PDB entry 6CIL | X-ray diffraction, 4.15 A resolution (low resolution: residue-level contacts below are approximate; hydrogen-bond / salt-bridge calls are withheld) | chains A and I of the 9 polymer chains in the assembly

# Chain A
Protein: V(D)J recombination-activating protein 1
From: Mus musculus
Notes: EC 3.1.-.-, 2.3.2.27
UniProt: P15919 (RAG1_MOUSE); residue numbers follow UniProt; this construct covers 384-1008
Sequence (625 residues; numbered 384 to 1008; the number before each row is that of its first residue):
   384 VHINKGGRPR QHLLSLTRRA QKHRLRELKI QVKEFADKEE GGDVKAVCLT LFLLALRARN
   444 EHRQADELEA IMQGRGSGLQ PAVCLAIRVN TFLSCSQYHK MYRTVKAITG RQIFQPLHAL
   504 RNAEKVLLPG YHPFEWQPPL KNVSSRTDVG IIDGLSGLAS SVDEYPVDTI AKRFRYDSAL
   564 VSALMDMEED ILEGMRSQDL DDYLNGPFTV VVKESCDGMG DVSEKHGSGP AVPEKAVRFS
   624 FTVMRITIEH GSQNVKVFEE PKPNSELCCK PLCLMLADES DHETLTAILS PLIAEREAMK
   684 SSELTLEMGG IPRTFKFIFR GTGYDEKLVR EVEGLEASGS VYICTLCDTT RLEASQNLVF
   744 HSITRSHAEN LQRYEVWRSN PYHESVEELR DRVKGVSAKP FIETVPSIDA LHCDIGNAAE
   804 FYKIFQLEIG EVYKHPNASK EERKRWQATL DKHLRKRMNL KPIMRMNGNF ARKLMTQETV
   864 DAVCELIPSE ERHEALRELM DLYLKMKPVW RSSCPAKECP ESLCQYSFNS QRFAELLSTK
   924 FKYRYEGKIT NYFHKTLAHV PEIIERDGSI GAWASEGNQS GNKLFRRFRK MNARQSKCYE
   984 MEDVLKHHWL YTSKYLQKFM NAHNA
Not modelled in the structure: 384-407, 609-616, 955-961, 1008
Construct notes: engineered mutation Gln-962 (Glu in P15919)
Bound ions: Mn2+: Asp-600, Asp-708; Zn2+: Cys-727, Cys-730, His-937, His-942
UniProt features mapped onto this chain:
  - DNA-binding region: Gly-389 to Gln-456 (NBD)
  - binding site (a divalent metal cation): Asp-600, Asp-708
  - site: Trp-893 (Essential for DNA hairpin formation, participates in base-stacking interactions near the cleavage site)
  - mutagenesis: Arg-391 (R391A: Defects in converting nicked products to hairpins; R391L: Impairs DNA-binding and hairpin formation while maintaining some nicking activity), Arg-393 (R393A: Impairs DNA-binding and hairpin formation while maintaining some nicking activity), Arg-401 (R401A: Allows robust hairpin activity), Arg-402 (R402A: Defects in converting nicked products to hairpins), Lys-405 (K405A: Reduced hairpin activity), His-406 (H406A: Allows robust hairpin activity), Arg-407 (R407A: Impairs DNA-binding and reduces hairpin formation without affecting nicking activity), Asn-443 (N443A: Impairs DNA-binding; when associated with A-445), His-445 (H445A: Impairs DNA-binding; when associated with A-443), Asp-546 (D546A: Loss of DNA-binding), Asp-560 (D560A: Loss of DNA-binding), Glu-597 (E597Q: Impaired cleavage), 19 further mutagenesis entries in UniProt
What the authors report for this chain:
  - catalytic residues: Asp-600, Asp-708 (citing earlier work)

# Chain I
Molecule: Intact 12RSS substrate forward strand
Sequence (40 nucleotides; row label = number of the first residue in the row):
     7 GCCTGTCTTA CACAGTGATA CAGCCCTTAA CAAAAACCCG
Not modelled in the structure: 7, 45-46

# How chain A and chain I interact
Pairs across the interface - 15 pairs, chain A then chain I:
  Arg-440(A) with DC32(I)
  Ala-441(A) with DC32(I); DT33(I)
  His-445(A) with DC31(I)
  Ala-720(A) with DG11(I)
  Gly-722(A) with DT10(I)
  Ile-846(A) with DC17(I)
  Met-847(A) with DC17(I)
  Arg-848(A) with DT15(I); DA16(I); DC17(I)
  Asn-850(A) with DA18(I)
  Asn-852(A) with DA18(I)
  Lys-966(A) with DA20(I); DG21(I)
Other interface residues (no listed pair), chain A (16 interface residues in all): Leu-437, Ser-723, Arg-773, Gln-962, Arg-970
Other interface residues (no listed pair), chain I (13 interface residues in all): DC19, DT22

# In short
16 residues of chain A face 13 of chain I across their interface. Asp-600(A) and Asp-708(A) form the Mn2+
site. Cys-727(A), Cys-730(A), His-937(A) and His-942(A) coordinate Zn2+. Curated annotation (UniProt) lists a
DNA-binding region, divalent metal cation-binding residues Asp-600(A) and Asp-708(A) and 31 mutagenesis sites
on chain A. The paper reports catalytic residues Asp-600(A) and Asp-708(A).
Here chain A is V(D)J recombination-activating protein 1 (Mus musculus) and chain I is Intact 12RSS substrate
forward strand. Entry 6CIL (Pre-reaction complex, rag1(e962q)/2-intact/intact 12/23RSS complex in MN2+) was
determined by X-ray diffraction (same publication as 5ZDZ, 5ZE0, 5ZE1, 5ZE2, 6CG0, 6CIJ, 6CIK and 6CIM).
